Entry 5M4P (X-ray diffraction, 2.30 A resolution); this record covers chain A.

== Chain A ==
Name: [Pyruvate dehydrogenase (acetyl-transferring)] kinase isozyme 2, mitochondrial
Organism: Homo sapiens
Notes: EC 2.7.11.2
UniProtKB: Q15119 (PDK2_HUMAN); the construct has insertions or renumbered stretches relative to UniProt, so the offset changes along the chain: -8 to 6 = UniProt 1-15; 8-399 = UniProt 16-407
Chain sequence (408 residues; row label = number of the first residue in the row; numbers below 1 keep their minus sign (Met-8 is residue -8)):
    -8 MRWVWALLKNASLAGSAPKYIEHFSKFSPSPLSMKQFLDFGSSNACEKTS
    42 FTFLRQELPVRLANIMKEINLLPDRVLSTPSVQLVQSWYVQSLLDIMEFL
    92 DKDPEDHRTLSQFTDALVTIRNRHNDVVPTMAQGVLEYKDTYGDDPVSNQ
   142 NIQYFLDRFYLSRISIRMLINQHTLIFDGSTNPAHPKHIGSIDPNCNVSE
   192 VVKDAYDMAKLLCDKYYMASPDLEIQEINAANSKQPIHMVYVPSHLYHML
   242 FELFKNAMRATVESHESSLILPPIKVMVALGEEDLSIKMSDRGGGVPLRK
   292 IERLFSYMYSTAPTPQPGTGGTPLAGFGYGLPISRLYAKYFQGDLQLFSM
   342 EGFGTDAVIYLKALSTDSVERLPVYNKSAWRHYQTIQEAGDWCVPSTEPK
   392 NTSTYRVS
Disordered / not traced: -8 to 5, 34, 170-176, 305-314, 367-399
Construct notes: insertion (7)
Small-molecule neighbours:
  - 7FE (N-[4-(2-chloranyl-5-methyl-pyrimidin-4-yl)phenyl]-2,4-bis(oxidanyl)-N-[[4-(pyrrolidin-1-ylmethyl)phenyl]methyl]benzamide): Glu243, Leu244, Lys246, Asn247, Ala248, Arg250, Ala251, Glu254, Ser255, Asp282, Gly284, Gly286, Val287, Leu295, Leu315, Ala316, Leu322, Leu338, Ser340, Thr346, Ala348
  - TF3 (N-(2-aminoethyl)-2-{3-chloro-4-[(4-isopropylbenzyl)oxy]phenyl} acetamide): Leu63, Pro64, Arg66, Val67, Val73, Met122, Gly125, Val126, Tyr129, Val138, Ser139, Asn142, Ile143, Phe146, Leu147
Curated features (UniProtKB/Swiss-Prot):
  - binding site (ATP): Glu243 to Arg250, Asp282, Ser301, Thr302, Gly317 to Leu322
  - modified residue: Tyr207 (Phosphotyrosine), Tyr208 (Phosphotyrosine), Lys368 (N6-succinyllysine)

== Summary ==
Bound to chain A: compound 7FE and compound TF3. From UniProt: 17 ATP-binding residues.
Chain A is [Pyruvate dehydrogenase (acetyl-transferring)] kinase isozyme 2, mitochondrial (Homo sapiens); the
structure, Application of Off-Rate Screening in the Identification of Novel Pan-Isoform Inhibitors of Pyruvate
Dehydrogenase Kinase, was determined by X-ray diffraction (same publication as 5M4K, 5M4M and 5M4N).
